PDB entry 4PXI | X-ray diffraction, 3.20 A resolution | chains B and E of the 6 polymer chains in the assembly

Chain B:
Name: CprB
From: Streptomyces coelicolor
UniProtKB: O66122 (O66122_STRCH); residues 1-215 here = UniProt positions 1-215
Chain sequence (215 residues; numbered 1 to 215; the number before each row is that of its first residue):
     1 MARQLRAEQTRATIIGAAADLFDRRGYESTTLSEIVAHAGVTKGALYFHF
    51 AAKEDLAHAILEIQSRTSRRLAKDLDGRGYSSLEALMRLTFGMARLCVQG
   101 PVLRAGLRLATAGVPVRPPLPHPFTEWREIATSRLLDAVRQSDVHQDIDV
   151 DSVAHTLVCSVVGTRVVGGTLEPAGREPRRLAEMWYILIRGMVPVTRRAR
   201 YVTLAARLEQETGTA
Not modelled in the structure: 1-4, 166-169, 213-215
What the authors report for this chain:
  - mutagenesis - C159S: decreased expression
  - conformationally variable residues: Arg179, Arg190
  - binding site for the 22-nt DNA strand: Lys43, Gly44, Phe48
  - binding site for the 22-nt DNA strand (chain E): Thr31, Ser33, Thr42, Lys43, Gly44, Tyr47, Phe48, His49, Lys53
  - mutagenesis - T31A, S33A, K43A, Y47A, F48A: unchanged binding to OPB

Chain E:
Molecule: 22-nt DNA strand
Sequence (22 nucleotides; row label = number of the first residue in the row):
     1 ACATACGGGACGCCCCGTTTAT
Not modelled in the structure: 1-2

Interface between chain B and chain E:
Pairs across the interface (13):
  Thr30(B) with DC13(E), phosphate contact
  Thr31(B) with DG12(E), phosphate contact; DC13(E), phosphate contact
  Leu32(B) with DC13(E), hydrogen bond to the phosphate
  Ser33(B) with DG12(E), hydrogen bond to the phosphate
  Lys43(B) with DC14(E), base contact; DC15(E), base contact
  Tyr47(B) with DC15(E), sugar contact; DC16(E), base contact
  Ala51(B) with DC14(E), phosphate contact
  Ala52(B) with DC14(E), phosphate contact
  Lys53(B) with DC13(E), salt bridge to the phosphate; DC14(E), hydrogen bond to the phosphate
Interface residues without a listed pair, chain B (10 interface residues in all): Gly44

Summary:
10 residues of chain B and 5 residues of chain E are in contact; the contacts include 3 hydrogen bonds and 1
salt bridge. Among the polar pairs are Leu32(B)-DC13(E), Ser33(B)-DG12(E) and Lys53(B)-DC14(E). The paper
reports a binding site for the 22-nt DNA strand (chain E) at Thr31(B), Ser33(B) and Thr42(B) among others;
C159S of chain B reduces expression; 6 substitutions were tested in all.
Chain B is CprB (Streptomyces coelicolor) and chain E is a 22-nt DNA strand; the structure, Elucidation of the
Structural and Functional Mechanism of Action of the TetR Family Protein, CprB from ..., was determined by
X-ray diffraction.
